5TUI - chain A; structure by X-ray diffraction, 1.75 A resolution.

Chain A:
Protein: Tetracycline destructase Tet(50)
Source organism: uncultured bacterium
Reference sequence: A0A059WYP6 (A0A059WYP6_9BACT); numbering as in UniProt (aligned over 1-388)
Amino-acid sequence (409 residues; each row starts with the number of its first residue; numbers below 1 keep their minus sign (Met-20 is residue -20)):
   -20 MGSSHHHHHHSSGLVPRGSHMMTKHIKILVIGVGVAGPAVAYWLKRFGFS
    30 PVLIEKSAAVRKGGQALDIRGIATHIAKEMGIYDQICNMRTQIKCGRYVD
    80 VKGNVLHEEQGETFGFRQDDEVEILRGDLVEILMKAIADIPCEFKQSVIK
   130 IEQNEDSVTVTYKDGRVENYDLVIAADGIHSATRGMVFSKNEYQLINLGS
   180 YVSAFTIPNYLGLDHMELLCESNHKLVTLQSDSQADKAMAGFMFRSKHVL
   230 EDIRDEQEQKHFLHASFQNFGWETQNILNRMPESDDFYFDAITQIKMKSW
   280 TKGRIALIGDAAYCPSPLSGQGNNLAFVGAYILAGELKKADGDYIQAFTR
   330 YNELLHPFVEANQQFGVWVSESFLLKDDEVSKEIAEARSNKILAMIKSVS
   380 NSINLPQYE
Disordered / not traced: -20 to 0
Differences from the reference sequence: expression tag (-20 to 0)
Small-molecule neighbours: FAD (flavin-adenine dinucleotide): Ile10, Gly11, Val12, Gly13, Val14, Ala15, Gly16, Glu34, Lys35, Ser36, Gln44, Ala45, Leu46, Asp47, Arg105, Gln125, Ser126, Ala155, Asp156, Gly157, Ala161, Val181, Tyr267, Gly288, Asp289, Pro296, Gly299, Gln300, Gly301, Asn302, Asn303, Ala305
Swiss-Prot annotation at these positions:
  - binding site (FAD): Val12 to Ala15, Glu34 to Ser36, Gln44 to Asp47, Arg105, Tyr267, Asp289, Pro296 to Asn302
Reported in the primary citation:
  - binding site for 7-chlorotetracycline: Phe95, Val348, Ile371

Overview:
Bound to chain A: flavin-adenine dinucleotide. Curated annotation (UniProt) lists 21 FAD-binding residues. The
paper reports a binding site for 7-chlorotetracycline at Phe95, Val348 and Ile371.
Chain A is Tetracycline destructase Tet(50) (uncultured bacterium); the structure, Crystal structure of
tetracycline destructase Tet(50) in complex with chlortetracycline, was determined by X-ray diffraction,
deposited together with 5TUE, 5TUF, 5TUK, 5TUL and 5TUM.
